PDB entry 8DWT | electron microscopy, 6.20 A resolution (low resolution: residue-level contacts below are approximate; hydrogen-bond / salt-bridge calls are withheld) | chains C and A of the 12 polymer chains in the assembly

[Chain C (and A)]
Molecule: Speckle-type POZ protein
Organism: Homo sapiens
Notes: chain A of this document is another copy of the same molecule, construct and numbering; everything in this record applies to it too
UniProtKB: O43791 (SPOP_HUMAN); residue numbers follow UniProt; this construct covers 2-374
Chain sequence (373 residues; row label = number of the first residue in the row):
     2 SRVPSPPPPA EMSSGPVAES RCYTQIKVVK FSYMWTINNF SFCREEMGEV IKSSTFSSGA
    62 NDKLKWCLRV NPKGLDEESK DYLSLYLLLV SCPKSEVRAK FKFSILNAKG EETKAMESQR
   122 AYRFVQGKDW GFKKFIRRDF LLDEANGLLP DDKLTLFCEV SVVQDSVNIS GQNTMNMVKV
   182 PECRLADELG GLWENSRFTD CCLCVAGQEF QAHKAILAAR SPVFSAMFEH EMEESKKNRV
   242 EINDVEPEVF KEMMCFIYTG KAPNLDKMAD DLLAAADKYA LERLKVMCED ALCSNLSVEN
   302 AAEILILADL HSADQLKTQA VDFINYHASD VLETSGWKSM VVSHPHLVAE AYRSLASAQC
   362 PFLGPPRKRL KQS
Unresolved in the structure: 2-15, 365-374 (chain A: 2-15, 364-374)
Differences from the reference sequence: engineered mutation R22 (Trp in O43791)
Swiss-Prot annotation at these positions:
  - region: Y123 to F133 (Important for binding substrate proteins), L186 to I217 (Important for homodimerization)
  - natural variant: T25 (T25A: In NSDVS2), Y83 (Y83C: In NSDVS2), R121 (R121Q: In NSDVS1), G132 (G132V: In NSDVS2), R138 (R138C: In NSDVS2), D144 (D144N: In NSDVS1)
  - mutagenesis: Y87 (Y87A: Strongly reduced affinity for substrate proteins), Y123 (Y123A: Strongly reduced affinity for substrate proteins), D130 (D130A: Strongly reduced affinity for substrate proteins), W131 (W131A: Strongly reduced affinity for substrate proteins), F133 (F133A: Strongly reduced affinity for substrate proteins), L186 (L186D: Strongly reduced homodimerization. Reduces the activity of the cullin-RING-based BCR (BTB-CUL3-RBX1) E3 ubiquitin-protein ligase complex), L190 (L190D: Strongly reduced homodimerization. Reduces the activity of the cullin-RING-based BCR (BTB-CUL3-RBX1) E3 ubiquitin-protein ligase complex), L193 (L193D: Strongly reduced homodimerization. Reduces the activity of the cullin-RING-based BCR (BTB-CUL3-RBX1) E3 ubiquitin-protein ligase complex), I217 (I217K: Strongly reduced homodimerization. Reduces the activity of the cullin-RING-based BCR (BTB-CUL3-RBX1) E3 ubiquitin-protein ligase complex)
Reported in the primary citation:
  - disease-associated variants - R45L, R45W, E47K, E78K, S80R, Y327C, Y327F (citing earlier work)
  - mutagenesis - W22R, E78K: increased catalytic activity on BRD3
  - mutagenesis - W22R: decreased catalytic activity
  - mutagenesis - W131G: increased stability (proposed by the authors, not directly observed)
  - mutagenesis - W22R, E78K: increased stability
  - disease-associated variants - W22R, E78K: increased catalytic activity on BRD3
  - disease-associated variants - W22R, E78K: increased stability
  - disease-associated variants - W131G: decreased stability

[Interface between chain C and chain A]
Residue-residue contacts (38; chain C residue first):
  Y24(C) - G111(A)
  Y24(C) - F158(A)
  Q26(C) - K31(A)
  Q26(C) - S33(A)
  Q26(C) - F158(A)
  I27(C) - K31(A)
  K28(C) - K31(A)
  K28(C) - F32(A)
  K28(C) - S33(A)
  V29(C) - K31(A)
  V30(C) - V29(A)
  V30(C) - V30(A)
  K31(C) - I27(A)
  K31(C) - K28(A)
  K31(C) - V29(A)
  F32(C) - K28(A)
  S33(C) - Q26(A)
  Y34(C) - N169(A)
  Y34(C) - I170(A)
  Y34(C) - S171(A)
  M35(C) - Q26(A)
  M35(C) - N169(A)
  M35(C) - I170(A)
  M35(C) - S171(A)
  W36(C) - S171(A)
  T37(C) - S171(A)
  S58(C) - N169(A)
  D63(C) - A61(A)
  L107(C) - Y24(A)
  F158(C) - Q26(A)
  N169(C) - F32(A)
  N169(C) - S33(A)
  N169(C) - Y34(A)
  N169(C) - M35(A)
  S171(C) - Y34(A)
  S171(C) - M35(A)
  S171(C) - W36(A)
  S171(C) - T37(A)
Also at the interface, not in a pair above, chain C (23 interface residues in all): S55, S59, I170, G172
Also at the interface, not in a pair above, chain A (21 interface residues in all): S55, L107

[Summary]
Chain C and chain A form an interface of 23 and 21 residues respectively. From UniProt: 9 mutagenesis sites on
chain C. The paper reports that W131G, W22R and E78K of chain C increase stability; W22R and E78K of chain C
increase catalytic activity on BRD3.
Both chains are Speckle-type POZ protein (Homo sapiens). Entry 8DWT (SPOP W22R Form 2) was determined by
electron microscopy (same publication as 8DWS, 8DWU and 8DWV).
